5E2Z - chains D and A of the 6 polymer chains in the assembly; structure by X-ray diffraction, 2.62 A resolution.

== Chain D ==
Protein: Hemagglutinin
Source organism: Influenza A virus
UniProtKB: G8IPF0 (G8IPF0_9INFA); residues 2-175 here correspond to UniProt positions 347-520 (UniProt number = residue number + 345)
Sequence (180 residues; numbered 1 to 180; the number before each row is that of its first residue):
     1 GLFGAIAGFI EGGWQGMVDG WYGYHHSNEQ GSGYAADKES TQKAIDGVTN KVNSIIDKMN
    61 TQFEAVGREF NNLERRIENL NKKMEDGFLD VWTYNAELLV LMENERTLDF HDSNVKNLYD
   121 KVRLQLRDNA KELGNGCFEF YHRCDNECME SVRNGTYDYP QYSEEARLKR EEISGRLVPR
Unresolved in the structure: 176-180
Sequence notes: expression tag (1, 176-180)
Disulfide bonds: Cys144-Cys148

== Chain A ==
Protein: Hemagglutinin
Source organism: Influenza A virus (A/duck/Egypt/10185SS/2010(H5N1))
UniProtKB: G8IPF0 (G8IPF0_9INFA); the construct lacks a stretch of the UniProt sequence, so the offset changes along the chain: 11-55 = UniProt 17-61; 56-83 = UniProt 63-90; 84-96 = UniProt 92-104; 97-125 = UniProt 106-134; 2 more segments
Sequence (333 residues; row label = number of the first residue in the row; a row labelled like 125A-125B holds insertion residues (125A, then the next letters in order)):
     7 ADPGDQICIG YHANNSTEQV DTIMEKNVTV THAQDILEKT HNGKLCNLD
   55A G
    56 VKPLILRDCS VAGWLLGNPM CDEFLNVP
   83A E
    84 WSYIVEKINP AND
   96A L
    97 CYPGNFNDYE ELKHLLSRIN HFEKIQITP
125A-125B KN
   126 SWSDHEASGV SSACPYQGRS SFFRNVVWLT KKDNAYPTIK RSYNNTNQED LLVLWGIHHP
   186 NDATEQTRLY QNPTTYISVG TSTLNQKLVP KIATRSKVKG LSGRMEFFWT ILKSNDAINF
   246 ESNGNFIAPE NAYKI
  260A V
   261 KKGDSTIMKS ELEYGDCNTK CQTPIGAINS SMPFHNIHPL TIGECPKYVK SNRLVLATGL
   321 RNSPQGERRR KKR
Unresolved in the structure: 7, 325-333
Sequence notes: expression tag (7-10); engineered mutation Leu226 (Gln237 in G8IPF0)
Disulfide bonds: Cys52-Cys277, Cys64-Cys76, Cys97-Cys139, Cys281-Cys305
Covalent attachments: N-acetylglucosamine (NAG) linked to Asn33; glycan linked to Asn169
What the authors report for this chain:
  - binding site for N-acetyl-alpha-neuraminic acid: Tyr98, Val135, Ser136, Ser137, Glu190, Arg193
  - conformationally variable residues (loop rearrangement): Val223 to Leu226
  - post-translational modification sites: Asn169
  - mutagenesis - Q226L: increased binding to LSTc
  - mutagenesis - Q226L: decreased binding to LSTa
  - specificity-determining residues: Leu226 (proposed by the authors, not directly observed)

== Interface between chain D and chain A ==
Pairs across the interface - 9 pairs, chain D then chain A:
  Gly47(D) - Met30(A)
  Asn50(D) - Ile29(A)
  Asn50(D) - Met30(A)  hydrogen bond (side chain-backbone)
  Lys51(D) - Ile29(A)
  Lys51(D) - Met30(A)
  Ser54(D) - Ile29(A)
  Ser54(D) - Lys32(A)
  Glu103(D) - Ile29(A)
  Phe110(D) - Met30(A)  hydrophobic
Interface residues without a listed pair, chain A (4 interface residues in all): Glu31

== In short ==
6 residues of chain D face 4 of chain A across their interface, with 1 hydrogen bond. Its one hydrogen-bonded
contact is Asn50(D)-Met30(A). Covalently linked N-acetylglucosamine: at Asn33(A). From the paper: a binding
site for N-acetyl-alpha-neuraminic acid at Tyr98(A), Val135(A) and Ser136(A) among others; Q226L of chain A
increases binding to LSTc.
Here chain D is Hemagglutinin (Influenza A virus) and chain A is Hemagglutinin (Influenza A virus
(A/duck/Egypt/10185SS/2010(H5N1))). Entry 5E2Z (Crystal structure of H5 hemagglutinin Q226L mutant from the
influenza virus A/duck/Egypt/10185SS/2010 (H5N1) with LSTa) was determined by X-ray diffraction together with
5E2Y, 5E30, 5E32, 5E34 and 5E35 from the same study.
